Entry 6KPD (X-ray diffraction, 3.20 A resolution); this record covers chains C and B.

# Chain C
Protein: Scarecrow-like protein 3
Organism: Arabidopsis thaliana
UniProtKB: Q9LPR8 (SCL3_ARATH); numbering as in UniProt; present here: 1-264, 297-482
Amino-acid sequence (452 residues; row label = number of the first residue in the row; note: 32 numbers in that range are skipped by the numbering (no residue carries them; nothing is unmodelled there); numbers below 1 keep their minus sign (Gly-1 is residue -1)):
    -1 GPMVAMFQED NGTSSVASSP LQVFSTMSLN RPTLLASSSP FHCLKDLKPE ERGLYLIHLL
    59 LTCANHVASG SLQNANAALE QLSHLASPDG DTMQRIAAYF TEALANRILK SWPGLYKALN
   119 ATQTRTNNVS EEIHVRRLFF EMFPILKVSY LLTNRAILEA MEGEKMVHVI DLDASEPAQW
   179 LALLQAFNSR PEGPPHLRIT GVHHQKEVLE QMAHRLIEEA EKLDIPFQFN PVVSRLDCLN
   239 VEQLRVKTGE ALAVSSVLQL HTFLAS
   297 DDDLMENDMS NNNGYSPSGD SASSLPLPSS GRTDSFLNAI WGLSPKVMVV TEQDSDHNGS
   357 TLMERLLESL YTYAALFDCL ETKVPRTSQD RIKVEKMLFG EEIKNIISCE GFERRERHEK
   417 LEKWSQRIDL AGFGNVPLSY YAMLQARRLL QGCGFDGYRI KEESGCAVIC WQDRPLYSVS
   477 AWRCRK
Unresolved in the structure: -1 to 44, 297-326
Differences from the reference sequence: expression tag (-1 to 0)
Curated features (UniProtKB/Swiss-Prot):
  - region: Gln209 to Gln241 (Leucine repeat II (LRII))
  - motif: Val165 to Asp169 (VHIID)

# Chain B
Protein: Peptide from Zinc finger protein BALDIBIS
Organism: Arabidopsis thaliana
UniProtKB: Q944L3 (IDD9_ARATH); residue numbers follow UniProt; this construct covers 348-383
Amino-acid sequence (38 residues; each row starts with the number of its first residue):
   346 GPQIASMSAT ALLQKAAQMG SKRSSSSSSN SKTFGLMT
Unresolved in the structure: 346-350, 365-383
Differences from the reference sequence: expression tag (346-347)

# Chain C / chain B interface
Contacting residue pairs (14; chain C residue first):
  Glu48(C) with Leu357(B)
  Gly51(C) with Leu357(B)
  Leu52(C) with Leu357(B); Ala361(B), hydrophobic
  Ile55(C) with Leu358(B), hydrophobic
  His56(C) with Ala361(B)
  Thr90(C) with Ala354(B)
  Tyr367(C) with Leu358(B), hydrophobic; Ala362(B)
  Ala370(C) with Thr355(B); Leu358(B), hydrophobic
  Ala371(C) with Thr355(B)
  Asp374(C) with Ala354(B); Thr355(B), hydrogen bond
Other interface residues (no listed pair), chain C (11 interface residues in all): Met91
Other interface residues (no listed pair), chain B (10 interface residues in all): Met352, Ser353, Lys360, Met364

# Summary
Chain C and chain B form an interface of 11 and 10 residues respectively, with 1 hydrogen bond. The
hydrogen-bonded pair is Asp374(C)-Thr355(B).
Here chain C is Scarecrow-like protein 3 and chain B is Peptide from Zinc finger protein BALDIBIS, both from
Arabidopsis thaliana. Entry 6KPD (The crystal structure of the BALDIBIS/IDD9 bound to the homodimeric SCL3)
was determined by X-ray diffraction.
